PDB entry 7QHN | X-ray diffraction, 2.58 A resolution | chain A

# Chain A
Protein: Lysine--tRNA ligase 1
From: Mycobacterium tuberculosis H37Rv
Notes: EC 6.1.1.6
UniProtKB: P9WFU9 (SYK1_MYCTU); numbering as in UniProt (aligned over 1-505)
Sequence (526 residues; row label = number of the first residue in the row; numbers below 1 keep their minus sign (Met-20 is residue -20)):
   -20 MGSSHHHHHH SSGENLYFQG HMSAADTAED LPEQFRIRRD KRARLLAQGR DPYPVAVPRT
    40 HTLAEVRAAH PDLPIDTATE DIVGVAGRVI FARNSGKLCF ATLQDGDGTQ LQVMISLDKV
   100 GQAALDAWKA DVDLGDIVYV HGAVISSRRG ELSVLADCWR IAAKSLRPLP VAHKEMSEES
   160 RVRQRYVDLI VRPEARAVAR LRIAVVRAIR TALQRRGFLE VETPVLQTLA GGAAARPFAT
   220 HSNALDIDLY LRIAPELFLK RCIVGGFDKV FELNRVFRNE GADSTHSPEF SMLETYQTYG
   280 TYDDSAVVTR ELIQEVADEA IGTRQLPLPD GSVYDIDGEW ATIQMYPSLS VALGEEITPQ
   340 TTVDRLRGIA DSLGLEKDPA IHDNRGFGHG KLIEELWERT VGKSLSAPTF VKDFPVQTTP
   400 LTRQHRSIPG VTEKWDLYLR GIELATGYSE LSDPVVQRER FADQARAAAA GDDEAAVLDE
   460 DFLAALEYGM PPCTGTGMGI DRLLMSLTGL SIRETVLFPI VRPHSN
Unresolved in the structure: -20 to 11, 26-27, 75, 91-94, 96-99, 128-129, 135, 151-154, 354-365, 447-454, 500-505
Sequence notes: initiating methionine (-20); expression tag (-19 to 0); engineered mutation Ala455 (Met in P9WFU9)
Ligand contacts:
  - L-LYSINE (C6I; 6-azanyl-2-cyclohexyl-4-fluoranyl-1H-pyrrolo[3,4-c]pyridin-3-one): Arg257, Thr264, His265, Ser266, Phe269, Met271, Glu422, Leu423, Ala424, Thr425, Gly476, Met477, Gly478, Asp480, Arg481, Ile491
  - lysine (LYS): Gly211, Ala212, Ala233, Glu235, Arg257, Met271, Glu273, Tyr275, Thr425, Tyr427, Glu429, Gly474, Thr475, Gly476
Swiss-Prot annotation at these positions:
  - binding site (Mg(2+)): Asp415, Glu422
From the paper describing this entry:
  - conformationally variable residues (loop rearrangement): Asn258 to Pro267

# Overview
Chain A binds lysine and L-LYSINE. UniProt lists Mg2+-binding residues Asp415 and Glu422. The paper reports
conformational variability at Asn258.
Chain A is Lysine--tRNA ligase 1 (Mycobacterium tuberculosis H37Rv); the structure, CRYSTAL STRUCTURE OF
LYSYL-TRNA SYNTHETASE FROM Mycobacterium tuberculosis COMPLEXED WITH L-LYSINE and an inhibitor, was determined
by X-ray diffraction (same publication as 7QH8 and 7QI8).
